7JOA - chains F and I of the 11 polymer chains in the assembly; structure by electron microscopy, 3.30 A resolution.

== Chain F ==
Molecule: Histone H4
Organism: Homo sapiens
Reference sequence: P62805 (H4_HUMAN); residues 0-102 here correspond to UniProt positions 1-103 (UniProt number = residue number + 1)
Amino-acid sequence (103 residues; each row starts with the number of its first residue; numbering starts at 0):
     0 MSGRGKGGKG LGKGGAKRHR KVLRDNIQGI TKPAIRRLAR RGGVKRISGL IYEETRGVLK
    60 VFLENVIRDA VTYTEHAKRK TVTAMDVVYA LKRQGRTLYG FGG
Not modelled in the structure: 0-17
UniProt features mapped onto this chain:
  - DNA-binding region: Lys16 to Lys20
  - modified residue: Ser1 (N-acetylserine), Arg3 (Asymmetric dimethylarginine), Lys5 (N6-(2-hydroxyisobutyryl)lysine), Lys8 (N6-(2-hydroxyisobutyryl)lysine), Lys12 (N6-(2-hydroxyisobutyryl)lysine), Lys16 (N6-(2-hydroxyisobutyryl)lysine), Lys20 (N6,N6,N6-trimethyllysine), Lys31 (N6-(2-hydroxyisobutyryl)lysine), Lys44 (N6-(2-hydroxyisobutyryl)lysine), Ser47 (Phosphoserine), Tyr51 (Phosphotyrosine), Lys59 (N6-(2-hydroxyisobutyryl)lysine), Lys77 (N6-(2-hydroxyisobutyryl)lysine), Lys79 (N6-(2-hydroxyisobutyryl)lysine), Thr80 (Phosphothreonine), Tyr88 (Phosphotyrosine), Lys91 (N6-(2-hydroxyisobutyryl)lysine)
  - cross-link (Glycyl lysine isopeptide (Lys-Gly)): Lys12 (interchain with G-Cter in SUMO2), Lys20 (interchain with G-Cter in SUMO2), Lys31 (interchain with G-Cter in SUMO2), Lys59 (interchain with G-Cter in SUMO2), Lys79 (interchain with G-Cter in SUMO2), Lys91 (interchain with G-Cter in SUMO2)

== Chain I ==
Molecule: 147-nt DNA strand
Organism: synthetic construct
Sequence (147 nucleotides; numbered -73 to 73; the number before each row is that of its first residue; numbers below 1 keep their minus sign (DA-73 is residue -73)):
   -73 ATCGGATGTA TATATCTGAC ACGTGCCTGG AGACTAGGGA GTAATCCCCT TGGCGGTTAA
   -13 AACGCGGGGG ACAGCGCGTA CGTGCGTTTA AGCGGTGCTA GAGCTGTCTA CGACCAATTG
    47 AGCGGCCTCG GCACCGGGAT TCTCGAT
Not modelled in the structure: -73, 73

== How chain F and chain I interact ==
Pairs across the interface (9):
  Arg35(F) with DG8(I), salt bridge to the phosphate
  Arg45(F) with DC7(I), sugar contact; DG8(I), phosphate contact
  Ile46(F) with DC7(I), sugar contact; DG8(I), hydrogen bond to the phosphate
  Gly48(F) with DC7(I), hydrogen bond to the phosphate
  Lys79(F) with DG27(I), phosphate contact; DA28(I), hydrogen bond to the phosphate
  Thr80(F) with DA28(I), hydrogen bond to the phosphate
Other interface residues (no listed pair), chain F (9 interface residues in all): Lys44, Ser47, Arg78
Other interface residues (no listed pair), chain I (5 interface residues in all): DG29

== Overview ==
The interface between chain F and chain I involves 9 residues on one side and 5 on the other; the contacts
include 4 hydrogen bonds and 1 salt bridge. Among the polar pairs are Ile46(F)-DG8(I), Gly48(F)-DC7(I) and
Lys79(F)-DA28(I).
Here chain F is Histone H4 (Homo sapiens) and chain I is a 147-nt DNA strand (synthetic construct). Entry 7JOA
(2:1 cGAS-nucleosome complex) was determined by electron microscopy (same publication as 7JO9).
